8K5V - chain A; structure by X-ray diffraction, 1.70 A resolution.

# Chain A
Name: Matrix metalloproteinase-9
From: Homo sapiens
Notes: EC 3.4.24.35
UniProtKB: P14780 (MMP9_HUMAN); the construct lacks a stretch of the UniProt sequence, so the offset changes along the chain: 29-215 = UniProt 29-215; 216-269 = UniProt 391-444
Sequence (242 residues; row label = number of the first residue in the row):
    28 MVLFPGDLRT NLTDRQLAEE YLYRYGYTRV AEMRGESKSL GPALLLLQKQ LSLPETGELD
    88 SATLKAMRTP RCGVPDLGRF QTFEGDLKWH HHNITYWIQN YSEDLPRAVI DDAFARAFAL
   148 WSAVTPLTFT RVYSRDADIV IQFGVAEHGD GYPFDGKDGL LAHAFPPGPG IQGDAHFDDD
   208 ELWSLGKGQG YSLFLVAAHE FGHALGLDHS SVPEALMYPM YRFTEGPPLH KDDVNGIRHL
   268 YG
Not modelled in the structure: 28-37, 106
Sequence notes: initiating methionine (28)
Ion coordination: Zn2+ site 1: Cys99, His226, His230, His236; Ca2+ site 1: Asp131, Asp206, Glu208; Ca2+ site 2: Asp165, Gly197, Gln199, Asp201; Zn2+ site 2: His175, Asp177, His190, His203; Ca2+ site 3: Asp182, Gly183, Asp185, Leu187, Asp205, Glu208
Ligand contacts: VOC (6,7-dihydro-4H-[1,3]oxazolo[4,5-c]pyridin-5-yl-(7-ethyl-2H-indazol-3-yl)methanone): Gly100, Val101, Pro102, Gly105, Gln108, Phe110, Leu114, Tyr179, His190, Ala191, Phe192, Pro193, His230, Gly233, Leu234, Asp235
Curated features (UniProtKB/Swiss-Prot):
  - motif: Pro97 to Leu104 (Cysteine switch)
  - binding site (Zn(2+)): Cys99, His175, Asp177, His190, His203, His226, His230, His236
  - binding site (Ca(2+)): Asp131, Asp165, Asp182, Gly183, Asp185, Leu187, Gly197, Gln199, Asp201, Asp205, Asp206, Glu208
  - site (Cleavage): Glu59, Met60, Arg106, Phe107
  - glycosylation (N-linked (GlcNAc...) asparagine): Asn38, Asn120, Asn127
  - active site: Glu227

# In short
Bound to chain A: compound VOC. The Zn2+ site 1 is built by Cys99, His226, His230 and His236. Asp131, Asp206
and Glu208 form the Ca2+ site 1. Curated annotation (UniProt) lists 8 Zn2+-binding residues, 12 Ca2+-binding
residues and active-site residue Glu227.
Chain A is Matrix metalloproteinase-9 (Homo sapiens); the structure, Crystal structure of human proMMP-9
catalytic domain in complex with inhibitor, was determined by X-ray diffraction together with 8K5W and 8K5X
from the same study.
